8Q3J - chains A and C of the 3 polymer chains in the assembly; structure by X-ray diffraction, 2.50 A resolution.

# Chain A
Molecule: Interleukin-1 family member 10
From: Mus musculus
UniProt: Q8R459 (IL1FA_MOUSE); numbering as in UniProt (aligned over 1-152)
Sequence (152 residues; numbered 1 to 152; the number before each row is that of its first residue):
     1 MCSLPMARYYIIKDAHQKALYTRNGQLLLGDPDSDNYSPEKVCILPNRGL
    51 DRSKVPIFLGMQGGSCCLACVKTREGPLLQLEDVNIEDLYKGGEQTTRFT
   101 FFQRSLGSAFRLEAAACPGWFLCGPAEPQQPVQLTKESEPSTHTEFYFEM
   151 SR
Unresolved in the structure: 1, 129-130, 137-139, 152
Disulfide bonds: Cys2-Cys43, Cys70-Cys117

# Chain C
Molecule: Fab e04 Heavy Chain (e04 HC)
From: Mus musculus
Notes: antibody fragment or engineered binder
Sequence (241 residues; numbered -6 to 234; the number before each row is that of its first residue; numbers below 1 keep their minus sign (Glu-6 is residue -6)):
    -6 EVQPEISEVQLVESGGGLVQPGGSLRLSCAASGFSFSSSSIHWVRQAPGK
    44 GLEWVASISPYYSYTSYADSVKGRFTISADTSKNTAYLQMNSLRAEDTAV
    94 YYCARTVRGSKKPYFSGWAMDYWGQGTLVTVSSASTKGPSVFPLAPSSKS
   144 TSGGTAALGCLVKDYFPEPVTVSWNSGALTSGVHTFPAVLQSSGLYSLSR
   194 VVTVPSSSLGTQTYICNVNHKPSNTKVDKKVEPKSCDKTHT
Unresolved in the structure: -6 to 1, 146, 169-174, 228-234
Disulfide bonds: Cys22-Cys96, Cys153-Cys209

# How chain A and chain C interact
Contacting residue pairs (28):
  Asn24(A) - Phe108(C)
  Asn24(A) - Gly110(C)
  Gly25(A) - Ser103(C)  hydrogen bond (backbone-side chain)
  Gly25(A) - Phe108(C)
  Gln26(A) - Ser103(C)
  Gln26(A) - Lys104(C)
  Leu78(A) - Lys104(C)
  Leu79(A) - Lys104(C)  hydrogen bond (backbone-side chain)
  Gln80(A) - Gly102(C)
  Gln80(A) - Ser103(C)
  Gln80(A) - Lys104(C)  hydrogen bond (side chain-backbone)
  Gln80(A) - Lys105(C)
  Leu81(A) - Arg101(C)
  Leu81(A) - Gly102(C)
  Leu81(A) - Ser103(C)  hydrogen bond (backbone-side chain)
  Leu81(A) - Trp111(C)
  Glu82(A) - Tyr55(C)  hydrogen bond
  Glu82(A) - Arg101(C)  salt bridge
  Asp83(A) - Arg101(C)  hydrogen bond (backbone-backbone)
  Asp83(A) - Trp111(C)
  Val84(A) - Tyr55(C)  hydrophobic
  Val84(A) - Tyr57(C)  hydrophobic
  Asp88(A) - Tyr57(C)
  Gln95(A) - Tyr55(C)  hydrogen bond (side chain-backbone)
  Gln95(A) - Tyr57(C)  hydrogen bond
  Arg98(A) - Tyr54(C)  hydrogen bond
  Arg98(A) - Tyr55(C)  hydrogen bond
  Phe99(A) - Tyr55(C)
Other interface residues (no listed pair), chain A (17 interface residues in all): Cys66, Leu89, Thr96
Other interface residues (no listed pair), chain C (14 interface residues in all): Ser33, Thr99, Ser109

# Summary
The interface between chain A and chain C involves 17 residues on one side and 14 on the other, with 10
hydrogen bonds and 1 salt bridge. Polar contacts include Glu82(A)-Arg101(C), Gly25(A)-Ser103(C) and
Leu79(A)-Lys104(C).
Chain A is Interleukin-1 family member 10 and chain C is Fab e04 Heavy Chain (e04 HC), both from Mus musculus;
the structure, Crystal structure of mIL-38 in complex with a neutralizing Fab e04 fragment, was determined by
X-ray diffraction.
